2G2L - chains A and C; structure by X-ray diffraction, 2.35 A resolution.

== Chain A ==
Protein: Synapse-associated protein 97
From: Rattus norvegicus
Notes: fragment: PDZ2 domain
UniProtKB: Q62696 (DLG1_RAT); residues 315-410 here correspond to UniProt positions 314-409 (UniProt number = residue number - 1)
Amino-acid sequence (105 residues; each row starts with the number of its first residue):
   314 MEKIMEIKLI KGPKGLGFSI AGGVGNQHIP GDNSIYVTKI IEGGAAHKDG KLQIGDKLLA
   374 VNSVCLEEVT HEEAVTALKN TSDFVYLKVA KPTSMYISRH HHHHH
Disordered / not traced: 314-315, 406-418
Construct notes: initiating methionine (314); expression tag (411-418)
Swiss-Prot annotation at these positions:
  - modified residue: Y399 (Phosphotyrosine)

== Chain C ==
Protein: 18-mer peptide from glutamate receptor, ionotropic, AMPA1
Amino-acid sequence (18 residues; row label = number of the first residue in the row):
     1 SIPCMSHSSG MPLGATGL
Disordered / not traced: 1-14

== How chain A and chain C interact ==
Contacting residue pairs - 15 pairs, chain A then chain C:
  G328(A) - L18(C)
  L329(A) - L18(C)  hydrogen bond (backbone-backbone)
  G330(A) - L18(C)  hydrogen bond (backbone-backbone)
  F331(A) - T16(C)
  F331(A) - G17(C)
  F331(A) - L18(C)  hydrogen bond (backbone-backbone)
  S332(A) - T16(C)
  S332(A) - G17(C)
  I333(A) - A15(C)
  I333(A) - T16(C)  hydrogen bond (backbone-backbone)
  I333(A) - L18(C)  hydrophobic
  T351(A) - A15(C)
  H384(A) - T16(C)  hydrogen bond
  V388(A) - T16(C)
  L391(A) - L18(C)  hydrophobic
Interface residues without a listed pair, chain A (13 interface residues in all): K327, A334, K392

== In short ==
13 residues of chain A and 4 residues of chain C are in contact; the contacts include 5 hydrogen bonds. Polar
pairs include L329(A)-L18(C), H384(A)-T16(C) and G330(A)-L18(C).
Here chain A is Synapse-associated protein 97 (Rattus norvegicus) and chain C is an 18-mer peptide from
glutamate receptor, ionotropic, AMPA1. Entry 2G2L (Crystal Structure of the Second PDZ Domain of SAP97 in
Complex with a GluR-A C-terminal Peptide) was determined by X-ray diffraction (same publication as 2AWU, 2AWW
and 2AWX).
